PDB entry 2PYI | X-ray diffraction, 1.88 A resolution | chain A

# Chain A
Protein: Glycogen phosphorylase, muscle form
Organism: Oryctolagus cuniculus
Notes: EC 2.4.1.1
UniProtKB: P00489 (PYGM_RABIT); residues 0-842 here correspond to UniProt positions 1-843 (UniProt number = residue number + 1)
Chain sequence (843 residues; each row starts with the number of its first residue; numbering starts at 0):
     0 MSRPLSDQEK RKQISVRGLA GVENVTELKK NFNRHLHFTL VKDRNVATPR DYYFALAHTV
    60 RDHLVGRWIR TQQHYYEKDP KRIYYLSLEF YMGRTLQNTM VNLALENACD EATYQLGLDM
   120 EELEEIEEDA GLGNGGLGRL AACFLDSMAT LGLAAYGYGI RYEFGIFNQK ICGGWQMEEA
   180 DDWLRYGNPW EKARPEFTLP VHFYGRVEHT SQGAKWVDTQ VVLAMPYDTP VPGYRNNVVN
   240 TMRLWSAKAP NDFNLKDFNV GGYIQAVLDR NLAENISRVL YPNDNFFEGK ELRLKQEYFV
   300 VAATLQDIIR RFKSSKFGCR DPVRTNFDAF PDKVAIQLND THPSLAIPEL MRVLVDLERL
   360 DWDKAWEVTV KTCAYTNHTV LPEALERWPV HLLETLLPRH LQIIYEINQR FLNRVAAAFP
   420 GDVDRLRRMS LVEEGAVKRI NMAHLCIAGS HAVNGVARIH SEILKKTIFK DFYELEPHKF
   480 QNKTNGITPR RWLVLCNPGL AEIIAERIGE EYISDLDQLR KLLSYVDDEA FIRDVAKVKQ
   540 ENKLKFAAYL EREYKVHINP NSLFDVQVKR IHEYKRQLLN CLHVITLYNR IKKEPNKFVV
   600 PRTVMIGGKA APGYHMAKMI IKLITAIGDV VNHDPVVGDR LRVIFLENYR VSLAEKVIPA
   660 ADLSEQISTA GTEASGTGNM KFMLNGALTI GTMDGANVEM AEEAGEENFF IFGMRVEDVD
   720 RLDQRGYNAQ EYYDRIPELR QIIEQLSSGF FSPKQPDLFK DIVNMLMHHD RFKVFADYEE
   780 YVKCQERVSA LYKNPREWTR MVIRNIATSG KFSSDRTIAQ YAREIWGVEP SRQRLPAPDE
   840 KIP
Disordered / not traced: 0-9, 251-260, 316-324, 836-842
Modified / non-standard residues: K680 ((2S)-2-amino-6-[[3-hydroxy-2-methyl-5-(phosphonooxymethyl)pyridin-4-yl]methylideneamino]hexanoic acid; LLP)
Construct notes: modified residue (680)
Swiss-Prot annotation at these positions:
  - binding site (AMP): D42, Y75, R309 to C318
  - site: C108 (Involved in the association of subunits), C142 (Involved in the association of subunits), Y155 (Can be labeled by an AMP analog)
  - modified residue: S1 (N-acetylserine), S14 (Phosphoserine), Y203 (Phosphotyrosine), Y226 (Phosphotyrosine), S429 (Phosphoserine), Y472 (Phosphotyrosine), S513 (Phosphoserine), K680 (N6-(pyridoxal phosphate)lysine), S746 (Phosphoserine), S747 (Phosphoserine)

# Summary
UniProt lists 12 AMP-binding residues.
Chain A is Glycogen phosphorylase, muscle form (Oryctolagus cuniculus); the structure, Crystal structure of
Glycogen Phosphorylase in complex with glucosyl triazoleacetamide, was determined by X-ray diffraction,
deposited together with 2PYD.
